Entry 8W1E (X-ray diffraction, 2.90 A resolution); this record covers chains B and H of the 12 polymer chains in the assembly.

Chain B (and H):
Molecule: Dps-like protein
Source organism: Pseudomonas aeruginosa PAO1
Notes: chain H of this document is another copy of the same molecule, construct and numbering; everything in this record applies to it too
UniProtKB: Q9HUT3 (Q9HUT3_PSEAE); numbering as in UniProt (aligned over 1-177)
Chain sequence (177 residues; row label = number of the first residue in the row):
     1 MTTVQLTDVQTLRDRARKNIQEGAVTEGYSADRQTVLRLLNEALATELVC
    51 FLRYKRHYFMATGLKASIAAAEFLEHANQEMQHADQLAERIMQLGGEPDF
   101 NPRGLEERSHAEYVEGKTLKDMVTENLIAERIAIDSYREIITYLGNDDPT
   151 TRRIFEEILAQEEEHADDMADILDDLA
Unresolved in the structure: 1-4, 177 (chain H: 1-8)
Metal / ion sites: Fe2+ site 1: Glu47, Glu80, Glu162; Fe2+ site 2: Glu80, Glu130, Glu162, His165
What the authors report for this chain:
  - binding site for sulfate ion: Arg13, Arg33, Arg103

Interface between chain B and chain H:
Contacting residue pairs (13; chain B residue first):
  Thr62(B) with Asp171(H); Asp175(H)
  Gly63(B) with Asp171(H); Asp175(H)
  Leu64(B) with Lys65(H); Ile68(H); Ala69(H); Leu119(H), hydrophobic; Ile172(H), hydrophobic; Asp175(H), hydrogen bond (backbone-side chain)
  Lys65(B) with Asp175(H)
  Ser67(B) with Ile68(H)
  Ile68(B) with Ile68(H), hydrophobic
Also at the interface, not in a pair above, chain B (7 interface residues in all): Ala66
Also at the interface, not in a pair above, chain H (8 interface residues in all): Leu176

Overview:
Chain B and chain H form an interface of 7 and 8 residues respectively; the contacts include 1 hydrogen bond.
Its one hydrogen-bonded contact is Leu64(B)-Asp175(H). The Fe2+ site 1 is built by Glu47(B), Glu80(B) and
Glu162(B). From the paper: a binding site for sulfate ion at Arg13(B), Arg33(B) and Arg103(B).
Both chains are Dps-like protein (Pseudomonas aeruginosa PAO1). Entry 8W1E (Crystal Structure of DPS-like
protein PA4880 from Pseudomonas aeruginosa (dodecamer)) was determined by X-ray diffraction together with 8W1D
and 8W1F from the same study.
